Entry 1B82 (X-ray diffraction, 1.80 A resolution); this record covers chain A.

# Chain A
Molecule: Protein (lignin peroxidase)
From: Phanerochaete chrysosporium
Notes: EC 1.11.1.14; fragment: mature protein plus 7-residue prosequence
UniProtKB: P06181 (LIG8_PHACH); aligned to UniProt positions 24-372 over residues -4 to 344 (the alignment contains insertions or deletions, so no single offset holds)
Sequence (351 residues; each row starts with the number of its first residue; numbers below 1 keep their minus sign (Ala-6 is residue -6)):
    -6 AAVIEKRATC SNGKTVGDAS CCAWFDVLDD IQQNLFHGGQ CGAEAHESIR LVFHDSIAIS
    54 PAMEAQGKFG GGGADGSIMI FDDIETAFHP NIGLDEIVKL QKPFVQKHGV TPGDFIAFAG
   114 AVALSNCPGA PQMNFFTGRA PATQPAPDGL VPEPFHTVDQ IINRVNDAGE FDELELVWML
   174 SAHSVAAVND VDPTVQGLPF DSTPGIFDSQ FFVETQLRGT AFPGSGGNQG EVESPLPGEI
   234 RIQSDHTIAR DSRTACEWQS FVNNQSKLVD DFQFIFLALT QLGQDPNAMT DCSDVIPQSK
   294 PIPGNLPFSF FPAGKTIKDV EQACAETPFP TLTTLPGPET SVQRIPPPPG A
Not modelled in the structure: -6 to -5
Disulfide bonds: Cys3-Cys15, Cys14-Cys285, Cys34-Cys120, Cys249-Cys317
Ion coordination: Ca2+ site 1: Asp48, Gly66, Asp68, Ser70; heme Fe near His176 (its only coordinating residue here); Ca2+ site 2: Ser177, Asp194, Thr196, Ile199, Asp201
Ligand contacts: heme (HEM): His39, Glu40, Ile42, Arg43, Phe46, Ile85, Pro145, Glu146, Pro147, Ile154, Leu169, Met172, Leu173, Ala175, His176, Val178, Ala179, Ala180, Val181, Asn182, Asp183, Val184, Phe193, Ile235, Ser237, Phe265, Leu272

# Overview
Ligands of chain A: heme. Asp48, Gly66, Asp68 and Ser70 coordinate Ca2+ site 1. Ser177, Asp194, Thr196, Ile199
and Asp201 coordinate Ca2+ site 2.
Chain A is Protein (lignin peroxidase) (Phanerochaete chrysosporium); the structure, Pristine recomb. lignin
peroxidase H8, was determined by X-ray diffraction (same publication as 1B85 and 1B80).
